Entry 3IT6 (X-ray diffraction, 2.40 A resolution); this record covers chains B and C of the 4 polymer chains in the assembly.

== Chain B ==
Name: Arginine biosynthesis bifunctional protein argJ beta chain
Source organism: Mycobacterium tuberculosis
Notes: EC 2.3.1.1
Reference sequence: P63571 (ARGJ_MYCTU); residues 200-404 here = UniProt positions 200-404
Chain sequence (205 residues; each row starts with the number of its first residue):
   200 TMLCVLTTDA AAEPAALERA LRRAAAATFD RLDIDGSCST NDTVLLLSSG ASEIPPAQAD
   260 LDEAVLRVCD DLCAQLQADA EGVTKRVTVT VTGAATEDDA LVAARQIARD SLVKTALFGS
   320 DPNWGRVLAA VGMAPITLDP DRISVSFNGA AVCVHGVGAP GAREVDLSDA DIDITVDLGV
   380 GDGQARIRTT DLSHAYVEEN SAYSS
Ligand contacts: L-ornithine (ORN): T200, E280, N399, S404

== Chain C ==
Name: Arginine biosynthesis bifunctional protein argJ alpha chain
Source organism: Mycobacterium tuberculosis
Notes: EC 2.3.1.35
Reference sequence: P63571 (ARGJ_MYCTU); residue numbers follow UniProt; this construct covers 2-199
Chain sequence (199 residues; row label = number of the first residue in the row):
     1 VTDLAGTTRL LRAQGVTAPA GFRAAGVAAG IKASGALDLA LVFNEGPDYA AAGVFTRNQV
    61 KAAPVLWTQQ VLTTGRLRAV ILNSGGANAC TGPAGFADTH ATAEAVAAAL SDWGTETGAI
   121 EVAVCSTGLI GDRLPMDKLL AGVAHVVHEM HGGLVGGDEA AHAIMTTDNV PKQVALHHHD
   181 NWTVGGMAKG AGMLAPSLA
Disordered / not traced: 1-6
Construct notes: expression tag (1)
Ligand contacts: L-ornithine (ORN): T127, G128, T166, T167, K189, G192, M193

== How chain B and chain C interact ==
Contacting residue pairs (21):
  L311(B) - M193(C)  hydrophobic
  W323(B) - C90(C)  hydrophobic
  W323(B) - G131(C)
  G324(B) - I130(C)
  L327(B) - V60(C)
  L327(B) - C90(C)  hydrophobic
  A328(B) - N58(C)  hydrogen bond (backbone-side chain)
  G331(B) - N58(C)
  G331(B) - Q59(C)  hydrogen bond (backbone-backbone)
  M332(B) - N58(C)
  A333(B) - Q59(C)
  I335(B) - Q59(C)
  L337(B) - Q59(C)
  P339(B) - Q59(C)
  G355(B) - C90(C)
  V356(B) - C90(C)
  V356(B) - T91(C)
  V356(B) - G92(C)
  R362(B) - I130(C)  hydrogen bond (side chain-backbone)
  R362(B) - G131(C)
  R362(B) - D132(C)  salt bridge
Other interface residues (no listed pair), chain B (17 interface residues in all): R325, I342, G357
Other interface residues (no listed pair), chain C (11 interface residues in all): S197

== Overview ==
Chain B and chain C form an interface of 17 and 11 residues respectively, with 3 hydrogen bonds and 1 salt
bridge. Polar pairs include R362(B)-D132(C), A328(B)-N58(C) and R362(B)-I130(C). Chain B binds L-ornithine.
Ligands of chain C: L-ornithine.
Here chain B is Arginine biosynthesis bifunctional protein argJ beta chain and chain C is Arginine
biosynthesis bifunctional protein argJ alpha chain, both from Mycobacterium tuberculosis. Entry 3IT6 (The
Crystal Structure of Ornithine Acetyltransferase complexed with Ornithine from Mycobacterium tuberculosis
(Rv1653) at 2.4 A) was determined by X-ray diffraction, deposited together with 3IT4.
